Entry 7CGY (electron microscopy, 3.20 A resolution); this record covers chains A and B of the 3 polymer chains in the assembly.

Chain A (and B):
Protein: Meiotic recombination protein DMC1/LIM15 homolog
Organism: Homo sapiens
Notes: chain B of this document is another copy of the same molecule, construct and numbering; everything in this record applies to it too
Reference sequence: Q14565 (DMC1_HUMAN); residues 1-340 here = UniProt positions 1-340
Chain sequence (340 residues; row label = number of the first residue in the row):
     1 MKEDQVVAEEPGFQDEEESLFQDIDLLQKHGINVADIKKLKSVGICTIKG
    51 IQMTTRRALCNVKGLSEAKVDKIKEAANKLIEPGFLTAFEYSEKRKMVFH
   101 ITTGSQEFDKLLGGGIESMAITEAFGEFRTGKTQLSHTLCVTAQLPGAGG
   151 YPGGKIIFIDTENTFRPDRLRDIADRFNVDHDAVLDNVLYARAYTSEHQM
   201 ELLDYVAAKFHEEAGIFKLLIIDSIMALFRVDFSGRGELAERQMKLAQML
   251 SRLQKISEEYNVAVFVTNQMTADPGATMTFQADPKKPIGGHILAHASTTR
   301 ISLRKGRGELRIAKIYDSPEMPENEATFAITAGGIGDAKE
Unresolved in the structure: 1-21, 273-283, 338-340
Sequence notes: engineered mutation Met244 (Gln in Q14565)
Curated features (UniProtKB/Swiss-Prot):
  - binding site (ATP): Gly126 to Thr133
  - binding site (dsDNA): Arg230, Arg236, Arg242
  - binding site (ssDNA): Arg230, Phe233, Arg236, Arg242, Arg311
  - mutagenesis: Arg230 (R230A: Abolishes binding to ssDNA or dsDNA), Phe233 (F233A: Abolishes binding to ssDNA), Arg236 (R236A: Abolishes binding to ssDNA or dsDNA), Arg242 (R242A: Abolishes binding to ssDNA or dsDNA), Glu258 (E258A/Q: Decreases octamer stability), Arg311 (R311A: Abolishes binding to ssDNA)
Ion coordination: Ca2+: Thr133 (together with AMP-PNP)
Ligand contacts: AMP-PNP (ANP; phosphoaminophosphonic acid-adenylate ester): Phe128, Arg129, Thr130, Gly131, Lys132, Thr133, Gln134, Arg169, Arg311, Ile330, Thr331, Ala332
Reported in the primary citation:
  - conformationally variable residues (side-chain flip): Arg242, Met244
  - specificity-determining residues: Pro274, Gly275

Interface between chain A and chain B:
Pairs across the interface (59):
  Gly126(A) - His295(B)
  Glu127(A) - His291(B)
  Glu127(A) - His295(B)  hydrogen bond (backbone-side chain)
  Phe128(A) - Ala294(B)  hydrophobic
  Phe128(A) - Arg300(B)
  Phe128(A) - Asp317(B)
  Lys132(A) - His295(B)
  Gln134(A) - Pro319(B)  hydrogen bond (side chain-backbone)
  Ile157(A) - Phe85(B)  hydrophobic
  Asn163(A) - Met119(B)  hydrogen bond (side chain-backbone)
  Asn163(A) - Glu258(B)
  Phe165(A) - Tyr91(B)
  Arg166(A) - Arg95(B)
  Arg166(A) - Glu117(B)  salt bridge
  Arg166(A) - Thr298(B)
  Arg166(A) - Glu320(B)
  Arg169(A) - Pro319(B)
  Leu185(A) - Thr87(B)
  Leu185(A) - Ala88(B)
  Leu185(A) - Phe89(B)  hydrogen bond (backbone-backbone)
  Asp186(A) - Thr87(B)
  Val188(A) - Thr87(B)
  Val188(A) - Ala88(B)  hydrogen bond (backbone-backbone)
  Leu189(A) - Leu86(B)
  Leu189(A) - Thr87(B)
  Tyr190(A) - Phe85(B)
  Tyr190(A) - Leu86(B)  hydrogen bond (backbone-backbone)
  Tyr190(A) - Tyr91(B)
  Ala191(A) - Gly84(B)
  Ala191(A) - Phe85(B)  hydrophobic
  Arg192(A) - Glu258(B)  salt bridge
  Tyr194(A) - Lys49(B)
  Tyr194(A) - Gln52(B)
  Tyr194(A) - Met53(B)  hydrophobic
  Tyr194(A) - Glu258(B)
  Thr195(A) - Thr55(B)
  Glu197(A) - Thr55(B)
  Glu197(A) - Arg56(B)  hydrogen bond (side chain-backbone)
  His198(A) - Gln52(B)
  Glu201(A) - Arg56(B)  salt bridge
  Leu202(A) - Phe85(B)  hydrophobic
  Tyr205(A) - Pro83(B)
  Tyr205(A) - Phe85(B)  hydrophobic
  Val206(A) - Phe85(B)  hydrophobic
  Arg230(A) - Met244(B)
  Arg230(A) - Ile292(B)
  Val231(A) - Ala247(B)
  Asp232(A) - Thr55(B)
  Asp232(A) - Arg57(B)  salt bridge
  Phe233(A) - Met244(B)
  Ser234(A) - Met244(B)
  Ser234(A) - Gln248(B)
  Glu238(A) - Arg57(B)  salt bridge
  Gln269(A) - His295(B)
  Met270(A) - His295(B)
  Ala272(A) - His291(B)
  Lys285(A) - His291(B)
  Lys305(A) - Glu323(B)  salt bridge
  Gly308(A) - Glu323(B)
Interface residues without a listed pair, chain A (45 interface residues in all): Arg129, Phe158, Ile159, Glu162, Thr164, Pro167, Thr271, Arg311
Interface residues without a listed pair, chain B (35 interface residues in all): Ser92, Ala120, Ser251, Lys255

Overview:
45 residues of chain A face 35 of chain B across their interface, with 7 hydrogen bonds and 6 salt bridges.
Among the polar pairs are Arg166(A)-Glu117(B), Arg192(A)-Glu258(B) and Glu201(A)-Arg56(B). Chain A binds
AMP-PNP. The paper reports specificity determinants Pro274(A) and Gly275(A); conformational variability at
Arg242(A) and Met244(A).
Both chains are Meiotic recombination protein DMC1/LIM15 homolog (Homo sapiens). Entry 7CGY (Human DMC1 Q244M
mutant of the post-synaptic complexes) was determined by electron microscopy, deposited together with 7C9C,
7C98, 7C99 and 7C9A.
